PDB entry 1FRV | X-ray diffraction, 2.85 A resolution | chains A and B

# Chain A
Molecule: Hydrogenase
From: Desulfovibrio gigas
Notes: EC 1.12.2.1
Reference sequence: P12943 (PHNS_DESGI); residues 1-264 here correspond to UniProt positions 25-288 (UniProt number = residue number + 24)
Chain sequence (264 residues; row label = number of the first residue in the row):
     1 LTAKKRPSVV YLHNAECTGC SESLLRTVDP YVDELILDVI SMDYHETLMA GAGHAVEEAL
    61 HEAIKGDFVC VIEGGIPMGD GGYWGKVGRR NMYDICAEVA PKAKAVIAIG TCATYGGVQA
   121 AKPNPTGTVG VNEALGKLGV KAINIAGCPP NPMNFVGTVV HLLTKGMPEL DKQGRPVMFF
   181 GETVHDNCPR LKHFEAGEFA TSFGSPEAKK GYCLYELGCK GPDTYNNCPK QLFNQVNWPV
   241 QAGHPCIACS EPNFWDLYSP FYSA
Unresolved in the structure: 1-2
Metal / ion sites: 4Fe-4S cluster Fe site 1: Cys-17, Cys-20, Cys-112, Cys-148; 4Fe-4S cluster Fe site 2: His-185, Cys-188, Cys-213, Cys-219; 3Fe-4S cluster Fe: Cys-228, Cys-246, Cys-249
Ligand contacts:
  - 3Fe-4S cluster (F3S): Val-184, Thr-224, Asn-226, Cys-228, Phe-233, Trp-238, Pro-239, Cys-246, Ile-247, Ala-248, Cys-249
  - 4Fe-4S cluster (SF4), molecule 1: Glu-16, Cys-17, Thr-18, Gly-19, Cys-20, Glu-73, Gly-110, Thr-111, Cys-112, Val-118, Gly-147, Cys-148, Pro-149
  - 4Fe-4S cluster (SF4), molecule 2: Val-184, His-185, Cys-188, Arg-190, Leu-191, Phe-194, Cys-213, Leu-214, Tyr-215, Cys-219, Gly-221, Pro-222, Val-240

# Chain B
Molecule: Hydrogenase
From: Desulfovibrio gigas
Notes: EC 1.12.2.1
Reference sequence: P12944 (PHNL_DESGI); residues 2-536 here correspond to UniProt positions 1-535 (UniProt number = residue number - 1)
Chain sequence (536 residues; each row starts with the number of its first residue):
     1 MSEMQGNKIV VDPITRIEGH LRIEVEVEGG KIKNAWSMST LFRGLEMILK GRDPRDAQHF
    61 TQRACGVCTY VHALASVRAV DNCVGVKIPE NATLMRNLTM GAQYMHDHLV HFYHLHALDW
   121 VNVANALNAD PAKAARLAND LSPRKTTTES LKAVQAKVKA LVESGQLGIF TNAYFLGGHP
   181 AYVLPAEVDL IATAHYLEAL RVQVKAARAM AIFGAKNPHT QFTVVGGCTN YDSLRPERIA
   241 EFRKLYKEVR EFIEQVYITD LLAVAGFYKN WAGIGKTSNF LTCGEFPTDE YDLNSRYTPQ
   301 GVIWGNDLSK VDDFNPDLIE EHVKYSWYEG ADAHHPYKGV TKPKWTEFHG EDRYSWMKAP
   361 RYKGEAFEVG PLASVLVAYA KKHEPTVKAV DLVLKTLGVG PEALFSTLGR TAARGIQCLT
   421 AAQEVEVWLD KLEANVKAGK DDLYTDWQYP TESQGVGFVN APRGMLSHWI VQRGGKIENF
   481 QHVVPSTWNL GPRCAERKLS AVEQALIGTP IADPKRPVEI LRTVHSYDPC IACGVH
Unresolved in the structure: 1-6
Metal / ion sites: Ni2+: Cys-65, Cys-68, Cys-530, Cys-533; hydrated fe Fe near Cys-533 (its only coordinating residue here)
Ligand contacts: hydrated fe (FEL): Cys-65, Cys-68, Val-71, His-72, Ala-461, Pro-462, Arg-463, Leu-466, Val-484, Pro-485, Ser-486, Cys-530, Cys-533

# How chain A and chain B interact
Residue-residue contacts - 153 pairs, chain A then chain B:
  Ala-3(A) / Ser-164(B)
  Ala-3(A) / Gly-165(B)
  Lys-4(A) / Ser-164(B)
  Lys-4(A) / Gln-166(B)  hydrogen bond (backbone-side chain)
  Lys-5(A) / Ser-164(B)
  Lys-5(A) / Gln-166(B)  hydrogen bond (backbone-side chain)
  Arg-6(A) / Ser-164(B)
  Arg-6(A) / Gln-166(B)  hydrogen bond (backbone-side chain)
  His-13(A) / His-20(B)  hydrogen bond (backbone-side chain)
  Asn-14(A) / His-20(B)
  Ala-15(A) / Leu-41(B)  hydrophobic
  Glu-16(A) / His-20(B)
  Glu-16(A) / Arg-43(B)
  Cys-17(A) / Glu-18(B)
  Cys-17(A) / Arg-43(B)
  Cys-17(A) / Arg-63(B)
  Cys-17(A) / Ala-64(B)
  Cys-17(A) / Cys-65(B)
  Cys-17(A) / Gly-66(B)  hydrogen bond (backbone-backbone)
  Cys-17(A) / His-219(B)
  Thr-18(A) / Glu-18(B)  hydrogen bond
  Gly-19(A) / Gly-66(B)
  Gly-19(A) / Pro-218(B)
  Glu-22(A) / Gly-66(B)
  Glu-22(A) / Val-67(B)
  Ser-23(A) / Pro-218(B)
  Leu-25(A) / Gln-203(B)  hydrogen bond (backbone-side chain)
  Arg-26(A) / His-106(B)  hydrogen bond
  Arg-26(A) / Gln-203(B)  hydrogen bond
  Arg-26(A) / Ala-207(B)
  Arg-26(A) / Asn-217(B)
  Val-28(A) / Arg-208(B)
  Tyr-31(A) / Arg-201(B)
  Asp-33(A) / Arg-201(B)  salt bridge
  Ile-36(A) / Ile-169(B)  hydrophobic
  Leu-37(A) / Lys-157(B)
  Asp-38(A) / Lys-157(B)  salt bridge
  Ser-41(A) / Gln-166(B)  hydrogen bond
  Met-42(A) / Gly-168(B)
  Met-42(A) / Ile-169(B)
  Asp-43(A) / Gly-168(B)
  Glu-46(A) / Pro-13(B)
  Glu-46(A) / Thr-15(B)
  Glu-46(A) / Arg-16(B)  hydrogen bond (backbone-backbone)
  Glu-46(A) / His-20(B)
  Thr-47(A) / Arg-16(B)
  Thr-47(A) / Ile-17(B)  hydrogen bond (side chain-backbone)
  Thr-47(A) / Leu-115(B)
  Leu-48(A) / Arg-16(B)
  Leu-48(A) / Ile-169(B)
  Met-49(A) / Thr-15(B)  hydrogen bond (backbone-side chain)
  Met-49(A) / Arg-16(B)  hydrogen bond (backbone-side chain)
  Met-49(A) / Gly-168(B)
  Met-49(A) / Ile-169(B)
  Ala-50(A) / Arg-16(B)
  Ala-50(A) / Leu-118(B)  hydrophobic
  Ala-50(A) / Ile-169(B)  hydrogen bond (backbone-backbone)
  Ala-50(A) / Phe-170(B)  hydrophobic
  Gly-51(A) / Thr-15(B)  hydrogen bond (backbone-side chain)
  Gly-51(A) / Asn-172(B)
  Ala-52(A) / Val-11(B)  hydrophobic
  Ala-52(A) / Pro-13(B)
  Ala-52(A) / Thr-15(B)
  Ala-52(A) / Tyr-174(B)  hydrogen bond (backbone-side chain)
  Ala-52(A) / Leu-521(B)  hydrophobic
  Gly-53(A) / Asp-12(B)
  Gly-53(A) / Pro-13(B)  hydrogen bond (backbone-backbone)
  His-54(A) / Val-10(B)  hydrogen bond (side chain-backbone)
  Ala-55(A) / Asn-172(B)
  Glu-57(A) / Asp-12(B)
  Glu-58(A) / Asn-172(B)
  Ala-59(A) / Thr-171(B)
  Tyr-83(A) / Trp-345(B)  hydrophobic
  Trp-84(A) / Thr-40(B)
  Trp-84(A) / Leu-41(B)
  Trp-84(A) / Phe-42(B)  hydrogen bond (backbone-backbone)
  Trp-84(A) / Pro-343(B)  hydrophobic
  Trp-84(A) / Trp-356(B)  hydrophobic
  Gly-85(A) / Thr-40(B)
  Gly-85(A) / Leu-41(B)
  Lys-86(A) / Thr-40(B)  hydrogen bond (backbone-backbone)
  Lys-86(A) / Trp-345(B)
  Lys-86(A) / Glu-347(B)  salt bridge
  Val-87(A) / His-20(B)
  Gly-88(A) / Asp-12(B)  hydrogen bond (backbone-side chain)
  Arg-89(A) / Asp-12(B)  hydrogen bond (backbone-side chain)
  Met-92(A) / His-20(B)
  Val-118(A) / Ile-48(B)
  Val-118(A) / Arg-63(B)
  Gln-119(A) / Arg-43(B)
  Gln-119(A) / Ile-48(B)
  Ala-121(A) / Ile-48(B)
  Lys-122(A) / Ile-48(B)
  Lys-122(A) / Arg-52(B)
  Pro-125(A) / Arg-43(B)
  Pro-125(A) / Met-47(B)  hydrophobic
  Thr-126(A) / Phe-42(B)
  Thr-126(A) / Arg-43(B)
  Cys-148(A) / Arg-63(B)  hydrogen bond (backbone-side chain)
  Pro-149(A) / Pro-218(B)  hydrophobic
  Pro-149(A) / His-219(B)
  Phe-203(A) / Thr-229(B)
  Phe-203(A) / Tyr-231(B)  hydrogen bond (backbone-side chain)
  Phe-203(A) / Tyr-444(B)  hydrophobic
  Gly-204(A) / Tyr-231(B)
  Gly-204(A) / Tyr-444(B)
  Lys-209(A) / Tyr-231(B)
  Lys-209(A) / Asp-441(B)  salt bridge
  Lys-209(A) / Asp-442(B)  salt bridge
  Phe-233(A) / Lys-216(B)
  Asn-234(A) / Arg-208(B)  hydrogen bond (backbone-side chain)
  Asn-234(A) / Ala-211(B)
  Asn-234(A) / Lys-216(B)
  Asn-234(A) / Asn-217(B)  hydrogen bond (side chain-backbone)
  Gln-235(A) / Arg-208(B)
  Val-236(A) / Arg-208(B)
  Val-236(A) / Ala-211(B)  hydrophobic
  Val-236(A) / Ile-212(B)  hydrophobic
  Val-236(A) / Arg-238(B)  hydrogen bond (backbone-side chain)
  Val-236(A) / Glu-241(B)
  Asn-237(A) / Ala-211(B)
  Asn-237(A) / Ile-212(B)  hydrogen bond (side chain-backbone)
  Asn-237(A) / Ala-215(B)
  Asn-237(A) / Arg-238(B)
  Trp-238(A) / Ala-215(B)  hydrogen bond (backbone-backbone)
  Pro-239(A) / Lys-216(B)
  Pro-239(A) / Gln-221(B)
  Gln-241(A) / Asn-230(B)
  Gln-241(A) / Asp-232(B)
  Gln-241(A) / Arg-238(B)  hydrogen bond
  Ala-242(A) / Ala-215(B)  hydrophobic
  Ala-242(A) / Gln-221(B)
  Ala-242(A) / Thr-229(B)  hydrogen bond (backbone-side chain)
  Ala-242(A) / Asn-230(B)  hydrogen bond (backbone-backbone)
  Gly-243(A) / Thr-229(B)  hydrogen bond (backbone-side chain)
  His-244(A) / His-59(B)
  His-244(A) / Gln-221(B)
  His-244(A) / Thr-223(B)
  His-244(A) / Val-224(B)
  His-244(A) / Thr-229(B)
  Pro-245(A) / Gln-221(B)  hydrogen bond (backbone-side chain)
  Ile-247(A) / His-59(B)
  Trp-255(A) / Arg-52(B)
  Trp-255(A) / His-59(B)
  Trp-255(A) / Phe-60(B)  hydrophobic
  Trp-255(A) / Arg-63(B)
  Asp-256(A) / Arg-52(B)  salt bridge
  Ser-259(A) / Asp-56(B)
  Pro-260(A) / Asp-56(B)
  Phe-261(A) / Asp-56(B)  hydrogen bond (backbone-side chain)
  Tyr-262(A) / Arg-55(B)
  Tyr-262(A) / His-59(B)  hydrogen bond
  Tyr-262(A) / Val-224(B)
Other interface residues (no listed pair), chain A (83 interface residues in all): Thr-27, Val-32, Glu-34, His-45, Val-56, Pro-123, Ser-205, Cys-246
Other interface residues (no listed pair), chain B (79 interface residues in all): Gly-44, Leu-45, Gln-58, Val-110, Ala-173, Phe-175, Leu-197, Leu-200, Val-204, Phe-222, Lys-344, Leu-443, Ala-532

# In short
Chain A and chain B form an interface of 83 and 79 residues respectively; the contacts include 37 hydrogen
bonds and 6 salt bridges. Polar contacts include Asp-33(A)/Arg-201(B), Asp-38(A)/Lys-157(B) and
Lys-86(A)/Glu-347(B). Chain A binds 4Fe-4S cluster and 3Fe-4S cluster. Ligands of chain B: hydrated fe.
Here chain A is Hydrogenase and chain B is Hydrogenase, both from Desulfovibrio gigas. Entry 1FRV (Crystal
structure of the oxidized form of Ni-Fe hydrogenase) was determined by X-ray diffraction.
